2MKR - chains A and B; structure by solution NMR.

# Chain A
Name: RNA polymerase II transcription factor B subunit 1
Organism: Saccharomyces cerevisiae S288c
UniProtKB: P32776 (TFB1_YEAST); residues 1-115 here = UniProt positions 1-115
Amino-acid sequence (115 residues; each row starts with the number of its first residue):
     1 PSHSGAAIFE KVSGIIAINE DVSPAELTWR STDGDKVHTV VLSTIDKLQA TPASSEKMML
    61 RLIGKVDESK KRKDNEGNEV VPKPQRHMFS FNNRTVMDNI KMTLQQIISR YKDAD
Differences from the reference sequence: engineered mutation Pro1 (Met in P32776)

# Chain B
Name: Epstein-Barr nuclear antigen 2
Organism: Human herpesvirus 4
UniProtKB: P12978 (EBNA2_EBVB9); numbering as in UniProt (aligned over 453-465)
Amino-acid sequence (13 residues; row label = number of the first residue in the row):
   453 DLDESWDYIF ETT
What the authors report for this chain:
  - conformationally variable residues (order/disorder transition): Asp455 to Glu463

# How chain A and chain B interact
Contacting residue pairs (18; chain A residue first):
  Gln49(A) with Phe462(B); Glu463(B)
  Ala50(A) with Thr465(B)
  Thr51(A) with Ile461(B); Phe462(B)
  Pro52(A) with Thr465(B)
  Lys57(A) with Ile461(B)
  Met59(A) with Trp458(B); Ile461(B); Phe462(B)
  Leu60(A) with Phe462(B)
  Arg61(A) with Trp458(B); Asp459(B); Phe462(B)
  Arg86(A) with Asp459(B); Glu463(B)
  Met88(A) with Trp458(B); Phe462(B)
Interface residues without a listed pair, chain A (11 interface residues in all): Ser55
From the paper, about this interface:
  - pairs named by the authors: Trp458(B)-Met59(A) (hydrophobic contact), Trp458(B)-Met88(A) (hydrophobic contact), Asp459(B)-Arg61(A) (salt bridge), Ile461(B)-Lys57(A) (hydrophobic contact), Ile461(B)-Met59(A) (hydrophobic contact), Phe462(B)-Arg61(A) (cation-pi contact), Phe462(B)-Met59(A) (hydrophobic contact), Phe462(B)-Met88(A) (hydrophobic contact), Glu463(B)-Arg86(A)
  - interface residues, chain A: Gln49(A), Lys57(A), Arg61(A), Arg86(A)
  - hot spots on chain A (mutagenesis) - K57E, R61E: abolished binding to Epstein-Barr nuclear antigen 2 (chain B)
  - hot spots on chain A (mutagenesis) - M59A (K_D_ = 0.34+/-0.28 uM): unchanged binding to Epstein-Barr nuclear antigen 2 (chain B)
  - hot spots on chain A (mutagenesis) - Q49A (6-fold), M88A (2-fold): decreased binding to Epstein-Barr nuclear antigen 2 (chain B)
  - hot spots on chain B (mutagenesis) - W458T, F462S: abolished binding to RNA polymerase II transcription factor B subunit 1 (chain A)
  - hot spots on chain B (mutagenesis) - I461S (8-fold): decreased binding to RNA polymerase II transcription factor B subunit 1 (chain A)

# In short
The interface between chain A and chain B involves 11 residues on one side and 6 on the other. The authors
report hydrophobic contacts between Trp458(B) and Met59(A), Trp458(B) and Met88(A) and Ile461(B) and Lys57(A)
among others; a salt bridge between Asp459(B) and Arg61(A); a cation-pi contact between Phe462(B) and
Arg61(A). The paper reports that K57E and R61E of chain A abolish binding to Epstein-Barr nuclear antigen 2
(chain B); interface residues Gln49(A), Lys57(A) and Arg61(A) among others; 8 substitutions were tested in
all.
Chain A is RNA polymerase II transcription factor B subunit 1 (Saccharomyces cerevisiae S288c) and chain B is
Epstein-Barr nuclear antigen 2 (Human herpesvirus 4); the structure, Structural Characterization of a Complex
Between the Acidic Transactivation Domain of EBNA2 and the Tfb1/p62 subunit ..., was determined by solution
NMR.
